PDB entry 3RIA | X-ray diffraction, 3.80 A resolution | chains E and J of the 15 polymer chains in the assembly

Chain E:
Molecule: Avermectin-sensitive glutamate-gated chloride channel GluCl alpha
Organism: Caenorhabditis elegans
UniProt: O17793 (O17793_CAEEL); the construct has insertions or renumbered stretches relative to UniProt, so the offset changes along the chain: 1-302 = UniProt 62-363; 312-338 = UniProt 428-454
Amino-acid sequence (347 residues; numbered 1 to 347; the number before each row is that of its first residue):
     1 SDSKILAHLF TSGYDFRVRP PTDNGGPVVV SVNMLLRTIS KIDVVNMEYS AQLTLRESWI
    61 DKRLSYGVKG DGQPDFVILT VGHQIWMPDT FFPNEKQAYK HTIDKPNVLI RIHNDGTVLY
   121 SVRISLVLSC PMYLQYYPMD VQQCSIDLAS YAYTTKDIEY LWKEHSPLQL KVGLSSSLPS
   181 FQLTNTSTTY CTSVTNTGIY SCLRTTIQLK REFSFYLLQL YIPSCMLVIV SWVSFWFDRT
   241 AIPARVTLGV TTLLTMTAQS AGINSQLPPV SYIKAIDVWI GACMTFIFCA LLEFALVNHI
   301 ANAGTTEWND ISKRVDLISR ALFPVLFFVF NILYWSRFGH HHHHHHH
Disordered / not traced: 341-347
Sequence notes: linker (303-305); expression tag (340-347)
Disulfides: Cys-130/Cys-144, Cys-191/Cys-202
Small-molecule neighbours:
  - ivermectin (IVM; (2aE,4E,5'S,6S,6'R,7S,8E,11R,13R,15S,17aR,20R,20aR,20bS)-6'-[(2S)-butan-2-yl]-20,20b-dihydroxy-5',6,8,19-tetramethyl-17 -oxo-3',4',5',6,6',10,11,14,15,17,17a,20,20a,20b-tetradecahydro-2H,7H-spiro[11,15-methanofuro[4,3,2-pq][2,6]benzodioxacy clooctadecine-13,2'-pyran]-7-yl 2,6-dideoxy-4-O-(2,6-dideoxy-3-O-methyl-alpha-L-arabino-hexopyranosyl)-3-O-methyl-alpha-L-arabino-hexopyranoside), molecule 1: Leu-217, Leu-218, Gln-219, Ile-222, Pro-223, Cys-225, Met-226, Ile-229
  - ivermectin (IVM), molecule 2: Thr-257, Ser-260, Asn-264, Ile-273, Asp-277, Ile-280, Gly-281, Ala-282, Met-284, Thr-285, Phe-288

Chain J:
Molecule: Mouse monoclonal Fab fragment, heavy chain
Organism: Mus musculus
Notes: antibody fragment or engineered binder
Amino-acid sequence (221 residues; numbered 1 to 221; the number before each row is that of its first residue):
     1 EVQLQQSGPE LVRPGASMKI SCKASGYSFT GYTMNWVKQS HGKNLEWIGL INPYNGGTSY
    61 NQKFKGKATL TVDKSSSTAY MELLSLTSED SAVYYCARDG DYYRYGRYFD YWGQGTTLTV
   121 SSAKTTPPSV YPLAPGSAAQ TNSMVTLGCL VKGYFPEPVT VTWNSGSLSS GVHTFPAVLQ
   181 SDLYTLSSSV TVPSSTWPSE TVTCNVAHPA SSTKVDKKIV P
Disordered / not traced: 138-143
Disulfides: Cys-22/Cys-96, Cys-149/Cys-204

Chain E / chain J interface:
Residue-residue contacts (16; chain E residue first):
  Thr-155(E) with Arg-107(J), hydrogen bond
  Glu-159(E) with Arg-107(J), salt bridge
  Tyr-190(E) with Arg-104(J)
  Thr-192(E) with Arg-104(J); Tyr-105(J), hydrogen bond (backbone-backbone)
  Val-194(E) with Thr-33(J); Asn-52(J), hydrogen bond (backbone-side chain); Asn-55(J), hydrogen bond (backbone-side chain)
  Thr-195(E) with Asn-55(J); Gly-57(J)
  Asn-196(E) with Asn-55(J), hydrogen bond (side chain-backbone); Gly-56(J); Gly-57(J)
  Ile-199(E) with Leu-50(J), hydrophobic; Ser-59(J); Tyr-105(J), hydrophobic
Interface residues without a listed pair, chain E (10 interface residues in all): Cys-191, Ser-193
Interface residues without a listed pair, chain J (11 interface residues in all): Thr-58

In short:
The interface between chain E and chain J involves 10 residues on one side and 11 on the other; the contacts
include 5 hydrogen bonds and 1 salt bridge. Polar contacts include Glu-159(E)/Arg-107(J),
Thr-155(E)/Arg-107(J) and Val-194(E)/Asn-52(J). Ligands of chain E: ivermectin.
Chain E is Avermectin-sensitive glutamate-gated chloride channel GluCl alpha (Caenorhabditis elegans) and
chain J is Mouse monoclonal Fab fragment, heavy chain (Mus musculus); the structure, C. elegans
glutamate-gated chloride channel (GluCl) in complex with Fab, ivermectin and iodide, was determined by X-ray
diffraction together with 3RHW, 3RI5 and 3RIF from the same study.
